PDB entry 9J1P | electron microscopy, 2.99 A resolution | chains A and B of the 6 polymer chains in the assembly

[Chain A]
Name: Guanine nucleotide-binding protein G(i) subunit alpha-1, Guanine nucleotide-binding protein G(s) subunit alpha isoforms short, Guanine nucleotide-binding protein G(s) subunit alpha isoforms XLas
Organism: Homo sapiens
UniProtKB: chimeric construct of P63096, P63092, Q5JWF2: residues 8-26 from P63096 (GNAI1_HUMAN) positions 1-19 (UniProt number = residue number - 7); residues 27-83 from P63092 positions 27-67 (offset varies); residues 84-204 from P63096 (GNAI1_HUMAN) positions 61-181 (UniProt number = residue number - 23); residues 205-253 from P63092 positions 205-253 (same numbers); residues 264-394 from Q5JWF2 positions 907-1037 (UniProt number = residue number + 643)
Sequence (361 residues; row label = number of the first residue in the row; note: 26 numbers in that range are skipped by the numbering (no residue carries them; nothing is unmodelled there)):
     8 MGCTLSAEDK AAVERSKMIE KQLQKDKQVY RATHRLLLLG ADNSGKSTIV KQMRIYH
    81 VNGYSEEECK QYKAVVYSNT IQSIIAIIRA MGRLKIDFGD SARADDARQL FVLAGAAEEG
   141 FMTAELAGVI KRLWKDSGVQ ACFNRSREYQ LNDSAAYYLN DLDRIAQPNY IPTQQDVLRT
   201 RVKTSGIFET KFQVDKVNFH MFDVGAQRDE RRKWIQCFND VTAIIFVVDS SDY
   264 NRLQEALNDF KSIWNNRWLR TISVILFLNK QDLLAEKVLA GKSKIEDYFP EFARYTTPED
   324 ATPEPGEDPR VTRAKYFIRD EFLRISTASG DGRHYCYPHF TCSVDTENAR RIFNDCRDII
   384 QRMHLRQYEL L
Unresolved in the structure: 8-12, 81-201
Construct notes: conflict Asp49 (Gly in P63092), Asn50 (Glu in P63092), Tyr63 (Leu in P63092), Ala226 (Gly in P63092), Asp249 (Ala in P63092), Asp252 (Ser in P63092), Asp272 (Leu915 in Q5JWF2), Ser366 (Ala1009 in Q5JWF2), Ala372 (Ile1015 in Q5JWF2), Ile375 (Val1018 in Q5JWF2)
Swiss-Prot annotation at these positions:
  - lipidation: Gly9 (N-myristoyl glycine), Cys10 (S-palmitoyl cysteine)
  - region: Asp196 to Thr204 (G2 motif), Ile288 to Asp295 (G4 motif), Thr364, Cys365, Val367 to Thr369 (G5 motif)
  - binding site (GTP): Ser174, Leu198 to Thr204, Asn292 to Asp295
  - binding site (Mg(2+)): Thr204
  - modified residue: Arg201 (ADP-ribosylarginine), Ser352 (Phosphoserine)

[Chain B]
Name: Guanine nucleotide-binding protein G(I)/G(S)/G(T) subunit beta-1
Organism: Rattus norvegicus
UniProtKB: P54311 (GBB1_RAT); numbering as in UniProt (aligned over 2-340)
Sequence (345 residues; row label = number of the first residue in the row; numbers below 1 keep their minus sign (Met-4 is residue -4)):
    -4 MGSLLQSELD QLRQEAEQLK NQIRDARKAC ADATLSQITN NIDPVGRIQM RTRRTLRGHL
    56 AKIYAMHWGT DSRLLVSASQ DGKLIIWDSY TTNKVHAIPL RSSWVMTCAY APSGNYVACG
   116 GLDNICSIYN LKTREGNVRV SRELAGHTGY LSCCRFLDDN QIVTSSGDTT CALWDIETGQ
   176 QTTTFTGHTG DVMSLSLAPD TRLFVSGACD ASAKLWDVRE GMCRQTFTGH ESDINAICFF
   236 PNGNAFATGS DDATCRLFDL RADQELMTYS HDNIICGITS VSFSKSGRLL LAGYDDFNCN
   296 VWDALKADRA GVLAGHDNRV SCLGVTDDGM AVATGSWDSF LKIWN
Unresolved in the structure: -4 to 2
Construct notes: initiating methionine (-4); expression tag (-3 to 1)
Swiss-Prot annotation at these positions:
  - modified residue: Ser2 (N-acetylserine), His266 (Phosphohistidine)

[Chain A / chain B interface]
Residue-residue contacts - 56 pairs, chain A then chain B:
  Ala19(A) - Asn88(B)
  Val20(A) - Asn88(B)
  Arg22(A) - Val90(B)
  Arg22(A) - His91(B)
  Ile26(A) - Lys89(B)
  Ile26(A) - Val90(B)
  Ile26(A) - His91(B)
  Ile26(A) - Ala92(B)  hydrophobic
  Glu27(A) - Lys89(B)  salt bridge
  Leu30(A) - Gly53(B)
  Leu30(A) - Lys78(B)
  Leu30(A) - Ile80(B)  hydrophobic
  Leu30(A) - Lys89(B)
  Asp33(A) - Lys78(B)  salt bridge
  Lys34(A) - Leu55(B)
  Tyr37(A) - Ala56(B)
  Arg38(A) - Leu55(B)
  Thr204(A) - Asn119(B)
  Thr204(A) - His142(B)  hydrogen bond (side chain-backbone)
  Ser205(A) - Asp118(B)
  Ser205(A) - Asn119(B)
  Gly206(A) - Leu117(B)
  Gly206(A) - Asn119(B)
  Ile207(A) - Leu117(B)
  Phe222(A) - Trp99(B)
  Ala226(A) - Asn119(B)  hydrogen bond (backbone-side chain)
  Gln227(A) - Leu117(B)  hydrogen bond (side chain-backbone)
  Gln227(A) - Asn119(B)  hydrogen bond
  Gln227(A) - Gly144(B)
  Gln227(A) - Tyr145(B)  hydrogen bond (side chain-backbone)
  Arg228(A) - Gly162(B)  hydrogen bond (side chain-backbone)
  Arg228(A) - Asp163(B)
  Arg228(A) - Thr164(B)
  Arg228(A) - Gly185(B)
  Arg228(A) - Asp186(B)  salt bridge
  Arg232(A) - Cys204(B)
  Arg232(A) - Asp228(B)  salt bridge
  Lys233(A) - Tyr145(B)
  Lys233(A) - Met188(B)
  Lys233(A) - Cys204(B)
  Lys233(A) - Asp228(B)  salt bridge
  Lys233(A) - Asn230(B)
  Trp234(A) - Leu117(B)  hydrophobic
  Gln236(A) - Tyr59(B)
  Cys237(A) - Lys57(B)  hydrogen bond (backbone-side chain)
  Cys237(A) - Trp99(B)
  Cys237(A) - Met101(B)  hydrophobic
  Cys237(A) - Leu117(B)  hydrophobic
  Phe238(A) - Trp99(B)  hydrophobic
  Phe238(A) - Leu117(B)  hydrophobic
  Asn239(A) - Lys57(B)
  Asn239(A) - Trp332(B)
  Asp240(A) - Lys57(B)  salt bridge
  Trp281(A) - Asp290(B)
  Trp281(A) - Arg314(B)
  Trp281(A) - Trp332(B)  hydrophobic
Other interface residues (no listed pair), chain A (31 interface residues in all): Ser23, Val202, Glu230, Val241
Other interface residues (no listed pair), chain B (39 interface residues in all): Arg52, Gln75, Asp76, Ser98, Ile120, Ala140, Thr143

[Overview]
31 residues of chain A and 39 residues of chain B are in contact; the contacts include 7 hydrogen bonds and 6
salt bridges. Among the polar pairs are Glu27(A)-Lys89(B), Asp33(A)-Lys78(B) and Arg228(A)-Asp186(B). UniProt
lists 12 GTP-binding residues and Mg2+-binding residue Thr204(A) on chain A.
Here chain A is Guanine nucleotide-binding protein G(i) subunit alpha-1, Guanine nucleotide-binding protein
G(s) subunit alpha isoforms short, Guanine nucleotide-binding protein G(s) subunit alpha isoforms XLas (Homo
sapiens) and chain B is Guanine nucleotide-binding protein G(I)/G(S)/G(T) subunit beta-1 (Rattus norvegicus).
Entry 9J1P (Cryo-EM structure of the g1:Ox-bound human GLP-1R-Gs complex) was determined by electron
microscopy.
